PDB entry 6XGQ | electron microscopy, 3.80 A resolution | chains G and a of the 14 polymer chains in the assembly

# Chain G
Protein: YSD1_17
Source organism: Bacteriophage sp
UniProtKB: A0A498U580 (A0A498U580_9VIRU); numbering as in UniProt (aligned over 1-354)
Sequence (354 residues; numbered 1 to 354; the number before each row is that of its first residue):
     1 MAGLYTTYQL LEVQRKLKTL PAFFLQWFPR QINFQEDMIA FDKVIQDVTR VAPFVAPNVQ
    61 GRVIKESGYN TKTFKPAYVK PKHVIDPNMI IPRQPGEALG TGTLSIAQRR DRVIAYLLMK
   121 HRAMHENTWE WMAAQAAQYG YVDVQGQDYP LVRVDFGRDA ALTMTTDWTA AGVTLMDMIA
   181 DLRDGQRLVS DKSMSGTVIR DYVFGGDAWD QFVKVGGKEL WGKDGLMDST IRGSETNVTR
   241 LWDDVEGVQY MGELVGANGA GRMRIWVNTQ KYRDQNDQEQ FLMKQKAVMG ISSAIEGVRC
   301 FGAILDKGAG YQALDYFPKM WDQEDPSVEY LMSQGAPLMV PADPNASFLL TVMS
Disordered / not traced: 1-3, 218-236

# Chain a
Protein: YSD1_16
Source organism: Bacteriophage sp
UniProtKB: A0A498TZZ8 (A0A498TZZ8_9VIRU); numbering as in UniProt (aligned over 1-139)
Sequence (139 residues; row label = number of the first residue in the row):
     1 MNLLTMMAAT SLPNYLAGNG DLGSWEPTQI FAGEADIVTE GGAAGADIEI YQVIAKNAAG
    61 AMVPHDPTAT TGTSPDEVPA PQSVAIGIAA QPAKSGQNVP YYIGGVFNHA ALGWHASLDT
   121 LAKRQAVFDR TNIHIGNLY
Disordered / not traced: 1-9, 71-76

# Interface between chain G and chain a
Residue-residue contacts - 44 pairs, chain G then chain a:
  Arg-50(G) with Tyr-139(a), hydrogen bond (side chain-backbone)
  Val-51(G) with Tyr-139(a), hydrogen bond (backbone-side chain)
  Pro-53(G) with Tyr-139(a)
  Gln-60(G) with Glu-34(a)
  Arg-62(G) with Asn-137(a); Tyr-139(a)
  Val-63(G) with Phe-31(a); Ala-32(a); Leu-138(a); Tyr-139(a), hydrogen bond (backbone-backbone)
  Ile-64(G) with Gln-29(a), hydrogen bond (backbone-side chain); Tyr-139(a), hydrophobic
  Lys-65(G) with Gln-29(a); Leu-138(a)
  Glu-66(G) with Pro-27(a); Gln-29(a)
  Ser-67(G) with Pro-27(a)
  Gly-68(G) with Trp-25(a); Pro-27(a)
  Tyr-69(G) with Ser-24(a); Trp-25(a), hydrogen bond (backbone-backbone)
  Asn-70(G) with Gly-23(a); Ser-24(a)
  Thr-71(G) with Leu-22(a), hydrogen bond (backbone-backbone); Gly-23(a), hydrogen bond (side chain-backbone)
  Lys-72(G) with Gly-20(a)
  Thr-73(G) with Asn-19(a); Gly-20(a), hydrogen bond (side chain-backbone); Leu-22(a)
  Phe-74(G) with Gly-18(a); Asn-19(a)
  Lys-75(G) with Asn-14(a), hydrogen bond (side chain-backbone); Leu-16(a), hydrogen bond (side chain-backbone); Ala-17(a); Gly-18(a), hydrogen bond (backbone-backbone)
  Pro-76(G) with Leu-16(a); Ala-17(a)
  Ala-77(G) with Ala-17(a)
  Tyr-149(G) with Leu-16(a); Ala-17(a), hydrogen bond (side chain-backbone)
  Val-152(G) with Leu-16(a), hydrophobic; Ala-17(a)
  Val-154(G) with Gly-18(a)
  Asp-155(G) with Asn-19(a), hydrogen bond (backbone-side chain)
Also at the interface, not in a pair above, chain G (28 interface residues in all): Met-38, Ala-52, Pro-150, Arg-153
Also at the interface, not in a pair above, chain a (22 interface residues in all): Tyr-15, Asp-21, Glu-26, Gly-33

# In short
28 residues of chain G face 22 of chain a across their interface, with 13 hydrogen bonds. Among the polar
pairs are Arg-50(G)/Tyr-139(a), Val-51(G)/Tyr-139(a) and Ile-64(G)/Gln-29(a).
Here chain G is YSD1_17 and chain a is YSD1_16, both from Bacteriophage sp. Entry 6XGQ (YSD1 bacteriophage
capsid) was determined by electron microscopy (same publication as 6XGP and 6XGR).
